PDB entry 8IUO | electron microscopy, 3.96 A resolution | chains F and D of the 6 polymer chains in the assembly

Chain F:
Molecule: 35-nt RNA strand
Source organism: Homo sapiens
Sequence (35 nucleotides; row label = number of the first residue in the row):
  1001 UUUUUUUUUUUUUUUUUUUUUUUUUUUUUUUUUUU

Chain D:
Name: Nucleoprotein
Source organism: Human respiratory syncytial virus A
UniProt: A0A2H4WKL8 (A0A2H4WKL8_HRSV); numbering as in UniProt (aligned over 1-362)
Sequence (362 residues; row label = number of the first residue in the row):
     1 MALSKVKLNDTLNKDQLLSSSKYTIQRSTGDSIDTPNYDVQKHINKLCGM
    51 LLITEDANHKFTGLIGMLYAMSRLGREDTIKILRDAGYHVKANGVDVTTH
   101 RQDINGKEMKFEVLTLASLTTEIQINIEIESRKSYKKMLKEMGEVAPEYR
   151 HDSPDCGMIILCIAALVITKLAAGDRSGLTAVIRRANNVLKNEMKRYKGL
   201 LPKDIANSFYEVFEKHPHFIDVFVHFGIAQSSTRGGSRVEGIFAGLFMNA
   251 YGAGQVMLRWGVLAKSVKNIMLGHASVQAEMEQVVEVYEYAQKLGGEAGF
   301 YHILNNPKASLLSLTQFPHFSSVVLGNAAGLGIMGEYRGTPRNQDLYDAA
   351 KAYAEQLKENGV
Reported in the primary citation:
  - self-association interface (contacts with another copy of this molecule); pairs are residue here / residue on that copy: Tyr-38/Gln-26 (hydrogen bond), Arg-234/Asp-221 (salt bridge)
  - binding site for the 35-nt RNA strand (chain F): Lys-170, Arg-184, Arg-185, Ser-313, Thr-315, Tyr-337

Interface between chain F and chain D:
Pairs across the interface - 27 pairs, chain F then chain D:
  U1023(F) / Ser-313(D)  hydrogen bond to the phosphate
  U1023(F) / Thr-315(D)  phosphate contact
  U1024(F) / Ala-172(D)  sugar contact
  U1024(F) / Ala-173(D)  sugar contact
  U1024(F) / Gly-254(D)  phosphate contact
  U1024(F) / Ser-313(D)  phosphate contact
  U1024(F) / Thr-315(D)  hydrogen bond to the phosphate
  U1025(F) / Gly-254(D)  phosphate contact
  U1025(F) / Val-256(D)  phosphate contact
  U1025(F) / Glu-336(D)  sugar contact
  U1025(F) / Tyr-337(D)  hydrogen bond to the phosphate
  U1025(F) / Arg-338(D)  hydrogen bond to the base
  U1026(F) / Lys-170(D)  phosphate contact
  U1026(F) / Val-256(D)  base contact
  U1026(F) / Glu-336(D)  hydrogen bond to the sugar
  U1026(F) / Tyr-337(D)  sugar contact
  U1027(F) / Lys-170(D)  salt bridge to the phosphate
  U1027(F) / Ala-181(D)  phosphate contact
  U1027(F) / Arg-184(D)  salt bridge to the phosphate
  U1028(F) / Arg-184(D)  salt bridge to the phosphate
  U1028(F) / Arg-185(D)  hydrogen bond to the phosphate
  U1028(F) / Asn-249(D)  hydrogen bond to the base
  U1029(F) / Asn-188(D)  hydrogen bond to the phosphate
  U1029(F) / Arg-238(D)  hydrogen bond to the base
  U1029(F) / Ile-242(D)  base contact
  U1029(F) / Gly-245(D)  base contact
  U1030(F) / Arg-238(D)  base contact
Other interface residues (no listed pair), chain F (10 interface residues in all): U1021, U1022
Other interface residues (no listed pair), chain D (26 interface residues in all): Val-189, Leu-246, Gln-255, Trp-260, Gln-316, Ile-333, Gly-335, Arg-342

In short:
The interface between chain F and chain D involves 10 residues on one side and 26 on the other; the contacts
include 9 hydrogen bonds and 3 salt bridges. Polar contacts include U1025(F)/Arg-338(D), U1028(F)/Asn-249(D)
and U1029(F)/Arg-238(D). From the paper: a binding site for the 35-nt RNA strand (chain F) at Lys-170(D),
Arg-184(D) and Arg-185(D) among others; a self-association interface involving Tyr-38(D) and Arg-234(D).
Here chain F is a 35-nt RNA strand (Homo sapiens) and chain D is Nucleoprotein (Human respiratory syncytial
virus A). Entry 8IUO (respiratory syncytial virus nucleocapsid-like assembly) was determined by electron
microscopy.
